7K57 - chains D and E of the 12 polymer chains in the assembly; structure by electron microscopy, 3.70 A resolution.

Chain D (and E):
Protein: Transitional endoplasmic reticulum ATPase
Organism: Homo sapiens
Notes: EC 3.6.4.6; chain E of this document is another copy of the same molecule, construct and numbering; everything in this record applies to it too
Reference sequence: P55072 (TERA_HUMAN); numbering as in UniProt (aligned over 1-806)
Amino-acid sequence (806 residues; each row starts with the number of its first residue):
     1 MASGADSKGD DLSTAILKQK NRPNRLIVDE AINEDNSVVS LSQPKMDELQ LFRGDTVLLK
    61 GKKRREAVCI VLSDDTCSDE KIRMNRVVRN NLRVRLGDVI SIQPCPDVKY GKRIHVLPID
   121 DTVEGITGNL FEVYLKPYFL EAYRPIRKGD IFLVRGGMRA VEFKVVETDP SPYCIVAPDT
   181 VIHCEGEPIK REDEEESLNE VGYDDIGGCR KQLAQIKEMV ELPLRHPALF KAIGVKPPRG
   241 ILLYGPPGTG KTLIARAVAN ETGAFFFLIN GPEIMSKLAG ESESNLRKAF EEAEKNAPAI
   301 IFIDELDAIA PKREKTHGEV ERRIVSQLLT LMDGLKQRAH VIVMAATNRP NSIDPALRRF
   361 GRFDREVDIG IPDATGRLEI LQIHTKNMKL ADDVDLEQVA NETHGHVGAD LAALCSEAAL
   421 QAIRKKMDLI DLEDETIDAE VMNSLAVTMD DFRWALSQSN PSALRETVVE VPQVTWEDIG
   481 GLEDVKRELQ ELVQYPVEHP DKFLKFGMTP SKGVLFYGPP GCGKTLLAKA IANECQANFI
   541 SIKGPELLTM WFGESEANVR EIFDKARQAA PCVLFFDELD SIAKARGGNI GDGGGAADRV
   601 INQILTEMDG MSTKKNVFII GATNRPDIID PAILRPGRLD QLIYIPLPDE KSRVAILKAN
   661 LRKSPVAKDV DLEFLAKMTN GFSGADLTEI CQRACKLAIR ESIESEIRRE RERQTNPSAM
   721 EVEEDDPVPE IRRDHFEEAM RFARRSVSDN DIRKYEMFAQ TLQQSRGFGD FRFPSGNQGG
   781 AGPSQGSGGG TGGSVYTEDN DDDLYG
Unresolved in the structure: 1-21, 586-598, 776-806
Differences from the reference sequence: conflict D770 (Ser in P55072)
Curated features (UniProtKB/Swiss-Prot):
  - region: T797 to G806 (Interaction with UBXN6)
  - motif: D802 to G806 (PIM motif)
  - binding site (ATP): P247 to L253, N348, H384, G521 to L526
  - modified residue: A2 (N-acetylalanine), S3 (Phosphoserine), S7 (Phosphoserine), S13 (Phosphoserine), S37 (Phosphoserine), K315 (N6,N6,N6-trimethyllysine), T436 (Phosphothreonine), S462 (Phosphoserine), K502 (N6-acetyllysine), K505 (N6-acetyllysine), K668 (N6-acetyllysine), S702 (Phosphoserine), K754 (N6-acetyllysine), S775 (Phosphoserine), S787 (Phosphoserine), Y805 (Phosphotyrosine)
  - cross-link (Glycyl lysine isopeptide (Lys-Gly)): K8 (interchain with G-Cter in SUMO2), K18 (interchain with G-Cter in SUMO2)
  - natural variant: R95 (R95G: In IBMPFD1), G97 (G97E: In CMT2Y), I126 (I126F: In IBMPFD1; uncertain significance), R155 (R155C: In IBMPFD1; R155H: In FTDALS6 and IBMPFD1; R155L: In IBMPFD1; R155P: In IBMPFD1; R155S: In IBMPFD1), R159 (R159G: In FTDALS6; R159H: In IBMPFD1), A160 (A160T: In IBMPFD1; uncertain significance), E185 (E185K: In CMT2Y), R191 (R191Q: In FTDALS6 and IBMPFD1), L198 (L198W: In IBMPFD1), A232 (A232E: In IBMPFD1), I254 (I254F: In IBMPFD1; uncertain significance), I369 (I369T: In IBMPFD1; uncertain significance), 2 further natural variant entries in UniProt
  - mutagenesis: F52 to D55 (Abolishes interaction with NPLOC4; when associated with A-110), R53 (R53A: Minor effect on affinity for ATP and ADP), R86 (R86A: Strongly increased affinity for ATP. Strongly reduced affinity for ADP), Y110 (Y110A: Abolishes interaction with NPLOC4; when associated with 52-A--A-55), R113 to H115 (Severely reduced binding to DERL1), F131 (F131R: Severely reduced binding to DERL1), L140 (L140D: Severely reduced binding to DERL1), D179 (D179R: No effect on binding to DERL1), H183 (H183W: Severely reduced binding to DERL1), K251 (K251Q: Impairs ERAD degradation of HMGCR and does not inhibit interaction with RHBDD1; when associated with Q-524), E305 (E305Q: Defect in ubiquitin-dependent protein degradation by the proteasome; when associated with Q-578), K312 (K312A: Does not affect methylation by VCPKMT), 8 further mutagenesis entries in UniProt

How chain D and chain E interact:
Residue-residue contacts - 72 pairs, chain D then chain E:
  E192(D) with R338(E)
  P247(D) with R359(E); F360(E)
  G248(D) with F360(E)
  P272(D) with T330(E), hydrogen bond (backbone-side chain)
  E273(D) with T330(E)
  M275(D) with S326(E)
  S276(D) with S326(E), hydrogen bond; Q327(E), hydrogen bond (side chain-backbone); T330(E)
  K277(D) with R323(E)
  L278(D) with R323(E)
  E305(D) with R362(E), salt bridge
  K315(D) with R313(E)
  T316(D) with R313(E)
  H317(D) with R313(E), hydrogen bond; R322(E)
  M388(D) with I233(E), hydrophobic
  S416(D) with V235(E); K236(E)
  A419(D) with V235(E), hydrophobic
  L420(D) with F230(E), hydrophobic
  I423(D) with I233(E), hydrophobic
  R424(D) with E218(E), salt bridge
  L432(D) with R25(E)
  E433(D) with R22(E), salt bridge
  D434(D) with R22(E), salt bridge
  E435(D) with H226(E)
  P461(D) with K615(E)
  R465(D) with R560(E); R567(E)
  P545(D) with N602(E)
  L548(D) with N602(E)
  T549(D) with N602(E); Q603(E)
  F552(D) with E556(E); R599(E)
  K584(D) with R599(E); D630(E), salt bridge
  S664(D) with F506(E), hydrogen bond (side chain-backbone)
  P665(D) with K505(E); F506(E)
  D671(D) with F773(E)
  F674(D) with F771(E), hydrophobic; R772(E); F773(E), hydrophobic; P774(E)
  M678(D) with F771(E), hydrophobic
  F682(D) with F768(E), hydrophobic
  Q692(D) with M508(E)
  C695(D) with F506(E); M508(E), hydrophobic
  K696(D) with M508(E)
  I699(D) with K502(E); F506(E), hydrophobic
  R700(D) with E491(E), salt bridge
  S702(D) with K502(E)
  I703(D) with Y495(E), hydrophobic; H499(E); K502(E)
  V728(D) with K505(E), hydrogen bond (backbone-side chain)
  R733(D) with F773(E); P774(E)
  E737(D) with R772(E)
  M740(D) with F768(E), hydrophobic; F771(E), hydrophobic
  R741(D) with S765(E); D770(E)
  F742(D) with S765(E)
  A743(D) with F768(E), hydrophobic
  R744(D) with Q763(E)
  R745(D) with Q763(E), hydrogen bond (backbone-side chain)
Interface residues without a listed pair, chain D (68 interface residues in all): A279, E321, N387, E402, A409, D410, I430, I437, M442, A463, K543, K663, L675, A698, E706, S746
Interface residues without a listed pair, chain E (53 interface residues in all): R225, L229, T316, H317, L492, G507, T509, L605, T606, D609, K614, R638

Summary:
Chain D and chain E form an interface of 68 and 53 residues respectively, with 7 hydrogen bonds and 6 salt
bridges. Polar pairs include E305(D)-R362(E), R424(D)-E218(E) and E433(D)-R22(E). Curated annotation (UniProt)
lists 15 ATP-binding residues and 24 mutagenesis sites on chain D.
Chain D and chain E are both Transitional endoplasmic reticulum ATPase (Homo sapiens); the structure,
Structure of apo VCP dodecamer generated from bacterially recombinant VCP/p97, was determined by electron
microscopy (same publication as 7K56 and 7K59).
